Entry 9LHU (X-ray diffraction, 2.43 A resolution); this record covers chain A.

[Chain A]
Protein: Tagaturonate/fructuronate epimerase
From: Thermotogota bacterium
Notes: EC 5.1.2.7
Reference sequence: A0A3D6D9W2 (A0A3D6D9W2_9BACT); residue numbers follow UniProt; this construct covers 2-501
Sequence (507 residues; row label = number of the first residue in the row; numbers below 1 keep their minus sign (Met-5 is residue -5)):
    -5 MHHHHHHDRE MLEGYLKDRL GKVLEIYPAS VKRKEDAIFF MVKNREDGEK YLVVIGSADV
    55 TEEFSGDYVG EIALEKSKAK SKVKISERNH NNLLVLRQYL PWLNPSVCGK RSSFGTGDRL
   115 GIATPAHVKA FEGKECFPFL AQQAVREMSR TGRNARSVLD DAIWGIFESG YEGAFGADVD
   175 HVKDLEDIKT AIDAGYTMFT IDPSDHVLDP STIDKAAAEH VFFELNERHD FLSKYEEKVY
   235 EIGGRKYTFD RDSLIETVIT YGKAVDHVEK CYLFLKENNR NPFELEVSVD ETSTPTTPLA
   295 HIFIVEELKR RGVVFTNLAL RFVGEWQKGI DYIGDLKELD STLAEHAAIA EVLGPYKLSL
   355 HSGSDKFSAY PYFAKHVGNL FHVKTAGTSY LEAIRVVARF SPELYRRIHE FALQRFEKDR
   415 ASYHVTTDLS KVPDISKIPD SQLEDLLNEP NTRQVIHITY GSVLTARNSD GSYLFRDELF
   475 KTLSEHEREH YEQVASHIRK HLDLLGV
Disordered / not traced: -5 to 1
Modified positions: Ser358 (phosphoserine; SEP)
Differences from the reference sequence: initiating methionine (-5); expression tag (-4 to 1); conflict Ala138 (Ser in A0A3D6D9W2), Ala149 (Trp in A0A3D6D9W2), Arg150 (Leu in A0A3D6D9W2), Val173 (Ala in A0A3D6D9W2), Gly323 (Ala in A0A3D6D9W2)
Metal / ion sites: Zn2+ site 1: Asp61, His200, His261; Zn2+ site 2 near His355 (its only coordinating residue here)

[Summary]
The Zn2+ site 1 is built by Asp61, His200 and His261.
Chain A is Tagaturonate/fructuronate epimerase (Thermotogota bacterium); the structure, Crystal structure of
an agose isomerase mutant 5 (TsT4Ease M5) from Thermotogota bacterium with Zn, was determined by X-ray
diffraction together with 9LHY from the same study.
